Entry 7TJX (electron microscopy, 4.00 A resolution); this record covers chains C and F of the 7 polymer chains in the assembly.

[Chain C]
Name: ATP synthase subunit alpha
Organism: Saccharomyces cerevisiae
Reference sequence: P07251 (ATPA_YEAST); residues 1-510 here correspond to UniProt positions 36-545 (UniProt number = residue number + 35)
Sequence (510 residues; numbered 1 to 510; the number before each row is that of its first residue):
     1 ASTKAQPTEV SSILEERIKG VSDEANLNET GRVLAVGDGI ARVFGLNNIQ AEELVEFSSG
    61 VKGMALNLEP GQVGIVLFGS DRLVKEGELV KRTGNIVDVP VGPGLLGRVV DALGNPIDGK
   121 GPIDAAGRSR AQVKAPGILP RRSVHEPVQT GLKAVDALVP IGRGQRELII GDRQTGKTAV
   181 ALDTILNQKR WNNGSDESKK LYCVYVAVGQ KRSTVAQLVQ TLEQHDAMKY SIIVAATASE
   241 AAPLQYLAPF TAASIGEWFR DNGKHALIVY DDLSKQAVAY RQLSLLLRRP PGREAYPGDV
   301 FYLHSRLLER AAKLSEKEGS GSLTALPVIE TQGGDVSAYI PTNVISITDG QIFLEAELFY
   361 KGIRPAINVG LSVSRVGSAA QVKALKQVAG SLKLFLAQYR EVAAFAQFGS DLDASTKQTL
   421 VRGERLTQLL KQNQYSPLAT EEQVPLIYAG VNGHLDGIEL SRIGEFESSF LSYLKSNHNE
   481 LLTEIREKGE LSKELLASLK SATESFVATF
Unresolved in the structure: 1-25, 510
Bound ions: Mg2+: Thr178 (together with ATP)
Small-molecule neighbours: ATP (adenosine-5'-triphosphate): Asp172, Arg173, Gln174, Thr175, Gly176, Lys177, Thr178, Ala179, Gln210, Phe359, Arg364, Pro365, Gln432, Gln434
Swiss-Prot annotation at these positions:
  - binding site (ATP): Gly171 to Thr178
  - site: Ser372 (Required for activity)
  - modified residue (Phosphoserine): Ser22, Ser143

[Chain F]
Name: ATP synthase subunit beta
Organism: Saccharomyces cerevisiae
Notes: EC 7.1.2.2
Reference sequence: P00830 (ATPB_YEAST); residues 1-478 here correspond to UniProt positions 34-511 (UniProt number = residue number + 33)
Sequence (478 residues; each row starts with the number of its first residue):
     1 ASAAQSTPIT GKVTAVIGAI VDVHFEQSEL PAILNALEIK TPQGKLVLEV AQHLGENTVR
    61 TIAMDGTEGL VRGEKVLDTG GPISVPVGRE TLGRIINVIG EPIDERGPIK SKLRKPIHAD
   121 PPSFAEQSTS AEILETGIKV VDLLAPYARG GKIGLFGGAG VGKTVFIQEL INNIAKAHGG
   181 FSVFTGVGER TREGNDLYRE MKETGVINLE GESKVALVFG QMNEPPGARA RVALTGLTIA
   241 EYFRDEEGQD VLLFIDNIFR FTQAGSEVSA LLGRIPSAVG YQPTLATDMG LLQERITTTK
   301 KGSVTSVQAV YVPADDLTDP APATTFAHLD ATTVLSRGIS ELGIYPAVDP LDSKSRLLDA
   361 AVVGQEHYDV ASKVQETLQT YKSLQDIIAI LGMDELSEQD KLTVERARKI QRFLSQPFAV
   421 AEVFTGIPGK LVRLKDTVAS FKAVLEGKYD NIPEHAFYMV GGIEDVVAKA EKLAAEAN
Unresolved in the structure: 1-8, 476-478
Bound ions: Mg2+: Thr164 (together with ATP)
Small-molecule neighbours:
  - ATP (adenosine-5'-triphosphate), molecule 1: Gly158, Ala159, Gly160, Val161, Gly162, Lys163, Thr164, Val165, Arg190, Glu193, Tyr311, Tyr345, Pro346, Gln416, Phe418, Ala421, Phe424, Thr425
  - ATP, molecule 2: Ser355, Arg356, Leu358, Asp359, Tyr368
Swiss-Prot annotation at these positions:
  - binding site (ATP): Gly157 to Thr164
  - modified residue: Thr79 (Phosphothreonine), Thr204 (Phosphothreonine), Ser340 (Phosphoserine)

[Chain C / chain F interface]
Contacting residue pairs (67; chain C residue first):
  Leu34(C) - Gly55(F)  hydrogen bond (backbone-backbone)
  Ala35(C) - His53(F)
  Val36(C) - Ile33(F)  hydrophobic
  Val36(C) - Gln52(F)
  Val36(C) - His53(F)  hydrogen bond (backbone-backbone)
  Gly37(C) - Gln52(F)
  Asp38(C) - Gln52(F)
  Asp38(C) - Arg274(F)  salt bridge
  Asp81(C) - Ile33(F)
  Arg82(C) - Ile33(F)  hydrogen bond (side chain-backbone)
  Arg82(C) - Leu34(F)
  Arg82(C) - Asn35(F)  hydrogen bond
  Arg82(C) - Pro82(F)
  Lys85(C) - Leu30(F)  hydrogen bond (side chain-backbone)
  Lys85(C) - Ala32(F)
  Glu86(C) - Leu30(F)
  Glu86(C) - His53(F)  hydrogen bond (backbone-side chain)
  Glu86(C) - Gly55(F)
  Glu86(C) - Glu56(F)  hydrogen bond (side chain-backbone)
  Glu86(C) - Asn57(F)  hydrogen bond (side chain-backbone)
  Arg173(C) - Leu317(F)
  Arg173(C) - Phe326(F)
  Arg173(C) - Asp352(F)  salt bridge
  Gln174(C) - Lys354(F)
  Lys211(C) - His328(F)
  Lys211(C) - Leu329(F)
  Lys211(C) - Asp330(F)  salt bridge
  Arg212(C) - Pro122(F)
  Arg212(C) - Phe124(F)
  Arg212(C) - Gln127(F)
  Ser213(C) - Gln127(F)  hydrogen bond (backbone-side chain)
  Val215(C) - Phe124(F)  hydrophobic
  Ala216(C) - Phe124(F)
  Gln217(C) - Arg356(F)
  Gln220(C) - Thr129(F)  hydrogen bond
  Ala238(C) - Gly290(F)
  Ala238(C) - His328(F)
  Ser239(C) - Pro121(F)
  Ser239(C) - Leu291(F)
  Ser239(C) - Glu294(F)
  Lys275(C) - Ala327(F)
  Arg281(C) - Ser277(F)
  Arg281(C) - Ala278(F)
  Gln282(C) - Pro283(F)
  Gln282(C) - Thr284(F)
  Gln282(C) - Thr287(F)  hydrogen bond
  Leu286(C) - Arg274(F)
  Leu286(C) - Thr284(F)
  Arg288(C) - Gly273(F)  hydrogen bond (side chain-backbone)
  Arg288(C) - Ile275(F)
  Gln332(C) - Thr318(F)
  Gln332(C) - Ala323(F)
  Gly333(C) - Thr318(F)
  Tyr360(C) - Leu351(F)  hydrogen bond (side chain-backbone)
  Tyr360(C) - Asp352(F)
  Tyr360(C) - Gln375(F)
  Tyr360(C) - Glu376(F)
  Tyr360(C) - Gln379(F)
  Lys361(C) - Glu376(F)
  Lys361(C) - Gln379(F)
  Arg364(C) - Tyr368(F)
  Arg364(C) - Gln375(F)  hydrogen bond
  Gln407(C) - Leu384(F)
  Gln407(C) - Ile387(F)
  Phe408(C) - Leu391(F)  hydrophobic
  Gln434(C) - Asp359(F)  hydrogen bond
  Tyr435(C) - Arg356(F)  hydrogen bond
Other interface residues (no listed pair), chain C (47 interface residues in all): Val84, Ile117, Asp118, Val219, Glu240, Ala242, Gln245, Val278, Leu285, Pro291, Ala295, Glu330, Glu357
Other interface residues (no listed pair), chain F (58 interface residues in all): Pro31, Leu54, Thr58, Ser123, Ala125, Lys152, Pro276, Leu285, Ala286, Thr332, Glu395

[Summary]
The interface between chain C and chain F involves 47 residues on one side and 58 on the other, with 16
hydrogen bonds and 3 salt bridges. Polar contacts include Asp38(C)-Arg274(F), Arg173(C)-Asp352(F) and
Lys211(C)-Asp330(F). One ATP molecule is bound between chain C and chain F.
Chain C is ATP synthase subunit alpha and chain F is ATP synthase subunit beta, both from Saccharomyces
cerevisiae; the structure, Yeast ATP synthase F1 region State 1binding(a-d) with 10 mM ATP, was determined by
electron microscopy together with 7TJS, 7TJT, 7TJU, 7TJV, 7TJW, 7TJY and 30 further entries from the same
study.
